Entry 8XCD (electron microscopy, 3.49 A resolution); this record covers chains H and L of the 3 polymer chains in the assembly.

Chain H:
Name: YN69083 Fab Heavy chain
Source organism: Mus musculus
Notes: antibody fragment or engineered binder
Chain sequence (255 residues; numbered 1 to 255; the number before each row is that of its first residue):
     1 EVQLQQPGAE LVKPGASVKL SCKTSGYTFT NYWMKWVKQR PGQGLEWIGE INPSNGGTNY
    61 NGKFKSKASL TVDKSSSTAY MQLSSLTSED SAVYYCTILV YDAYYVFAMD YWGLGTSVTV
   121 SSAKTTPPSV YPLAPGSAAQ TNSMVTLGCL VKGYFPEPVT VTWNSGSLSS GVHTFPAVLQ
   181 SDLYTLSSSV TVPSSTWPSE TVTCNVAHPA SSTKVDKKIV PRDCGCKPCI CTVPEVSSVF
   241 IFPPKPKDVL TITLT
Unresolved in the structure: 225-255
Cystine bridges: Cys-22/Cys-96, Cys-149/Cys-204

Chain L:
Name: YN69083 Fab Light chain
Source organism: Mus musculus
Notes: antibody fragment or engineered binder
Chain sequence (213 residues; row label = number of the first residue in the row):
     1 DIVMTQSPAI MSASPGQKVT ITCSASSSVN YMHWYQQKLG SSPKLWIYDT SKLALGVPAR
    61 FSGSGSGTSY SLTISSMEAE DAASYFCHQW SSYPRTFGGG TKLEIKRADA APTVSIFPPS
   121 SEQLTSGGAS VVCFLNNFYP KDINVKWKID GSERQNGVLN SWTDQDSKDS TYSMSSTLTL
   181 TKDEYERHNS YTCEATHKTS TSPIVKSFNR NEC
Cystine bridges: Cys-23/Cys-87, Cys-133/Cys-193

Interface between chain H and chain L:
Contacting residue pairs (65; chain H residue first):
  Lys-35(H) with Arg-95(L)
  Gln-39(H) with Gln-37(L)
  Gly-44(H) with Gly-98(L)
  Leu-45(H) with Pro-43(L), hydrophobic; Phe-97(L)
  Trp-47(H) with Tyr-93(L), hydrophobic; Pro-94(L), hydrophobic; Arg-95(L)
  Glu-50(H) with Tyr-93(L), hydrogen bond; Arg-95(L), salt bridge
  Asn-59(H) with Tyr-93(L)
  Asn-61(H) with Pro-94(L)
  Tyr-95(H) with Ser-42(L)
  Leu-99(H) with Trp-90(L), hydrophobic
  Tyr-101(H) with Tyr-48(L), hydrophobic; Asp-49(L), hydrogen bond
  Val-106(H) with Tyr-48(L); Lys-52(L)
  Phe-107(H) with Tyr-48(L); Leu-55(L), hydrophobic
  Ala-108(H) with Leu-45(L), hydrophobic; Tyr-48(L), hydrogen bond (backbone-side chain); Ala-54(L); Leu-55(L), hydrogen bond (backbone-backbone)
  Asp-110(H) with Tyr-35(L), hydrogen bond; Leu-45(L)
  Trp-112(H) with Tyr-35(L), hydrophobic; Ser-42(L); Pro-43(L), hydrogen bond (side chain-backbone)
  Gly-113(H) with Ser-42(L)
  Tyr-131(H) with Gln-123(L)
  Pro-132(H) with Ser-120(L), hydrogen bond (backbone-side chain); Glu-122(L)
  Leu-133(H) with Phe-117(L), hydrophobic; Pro-118(L); Val-132(L), hydrophobic
  Ala-134(H) with Phe-117(L); Pro-118(L)
  Pro-135(H) with Phe-117(L)
  Ser-137(H) with Cys-213(L)
  Thr-146(H) with Ser-115(L); Phe-117(L)
  Leu-147(H) with Phe-117(L)
  Leu-150(H) with Thr-177(L)
  Lys-152(H) with Gln-123(L); Ser-130(L), hydrogen bond
  His-173(H) with Asn-136(L), hydrogen bond; Asp-166(L), salt bridge; Ser-173(L)
  Phe-175(H) with Phe-134(L), hydrophobic; Ser-161(L); Thr-163(L); Ser-173(L); Met-174(L); Ser-175(L)
  Pro-176(H) with Ser-161(L), hydrogen bond (backbone-side chain); Trp-162(L)
  Val-178(H) with Leu-159(L), hydrophobic
  Ser-187(H) with Phe-134(L)
  Ser-188(H) with Phe-134(L)
  Ser-189(H) with Phe-134(L)
  Arg-222(H) with Pro-119(L), hydrogen bond (side chain-backbone); Ser-120(L); Ser-121(L)
  Cys-224(H) with Cys-213(L), hydrophobic
Interface residues without a listed pair, chain H (40 interface residues in all): Glu-46, Ala-138, Gly-148, Thr-185
Interface residues without a listed pair, chain L (44 interface residues in all): Ser-41, Phe-86, Gly-99, Ser-126, Thr-179, Glu-212

Summary:
Chain H and chain L form an interface of 40 and 44 residues respectively, with 11 hydrogen bonds and 2 salt
bridges. Polar pairs include Glu-50(H)/Arg-95(L), His-173(H)/Asp-166(L) and Glu-50(H)/Tyr-93(L).
Chain H is YN69083 Fab Heavy chain and chain L is YN69083 Fab Light chain, both from Mus musculus; the
structure, Macaca fascicularis NTCP in complex with YN69083 Fab, was determined by electron microscopy.
